8GXB - chains A and C of the 7 polymer chains in the assembly; structure by X-ray diffraction, 2.15 A resolution.

[Chain A]
Molecule: NAD+ II riboswitch
From: Streptococcus sp
Sequence (61 nucleotides; each row starts with the number of its first residue):
     1 XGAGCGUUAC GUCCGAAAGU CGCAUUGCAC UCCGCGACAC GGCUCUUUAA AAACAAAAGG
    61 A
Modified residues: GTP (guanosine-5'-triphosphate) at position 1
Bound ions: Mg2+ site 1 near GTP_1 (its only coordinating residue here); Mg2+ site 2: C10, G11; Mg2+ site 3: U12 (shared with 1 residue of chain B); Mg2+ site 4 near A17 (its only coordinating residue here); Mg2+ site 5: G42 (together with NAD); Mg2+ site 6 near A61 (its only coordinating residue here)
Small-molecule neighbours: NAD (nicotinamide-adenine-dinucleotide): A3, G4, C5, G6, U7, A16, C40, G41, G42, A53, C54, A55
From the paper describing this entry:
  - self-association interface (contacts with another copy of this molecule); pairs are residue here / residue on that copy: C10/G11
  - contacts within the chain: G6/C40, U7/A55, A9/G60, U12/A61, C13/G60, C14/G59, U8/G15 (hydrogen bond), G15/A39 (hydrogen bond), A3/A49 (hydrogen bond), G4/A50 (hydrogen bond), U44/A50 (hydrogen bond), G4/A51 (hydrogen bond), G4/A52 (hydrogen bond), C43/A52 (hydrogen bond), G42/A53 (hydrogen bond), A56/G59 (hydrogen bond), U8/A58, A39/A58 (hydrogen bond)
  - binding site for NAD: A3, C5, G6, A16, A17, A39, C40, G41, G42, C54
  - Mg2+ coordination: G42
  - Mg2+ coordination through a water molecule: G4, G6, A16
  - conformationally variable residues: A18
  - mutagenesis - G41C, C54U: abolished binding to NMN

[Chain C]
Molecule: U1 small nuclear ribonucleoprotein A
From: Homo sapiens
Reference sequence: P09012 (SNRPA_HUMAN); residues 1-97 here correspond to UniProt positions 2-98 (UniProt number = residue number + 1)
Amino-acid sequence (97 residues; row label = number of the first residue in the row):
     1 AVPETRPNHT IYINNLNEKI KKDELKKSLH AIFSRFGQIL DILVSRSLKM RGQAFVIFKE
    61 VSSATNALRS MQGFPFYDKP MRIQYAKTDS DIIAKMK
Unresolved in the structure: 97
Sequence notes: engineered mutation His-30 (Tyr31 in P09012), Arg-35 (Gln36 in P09012)
Curated features (UniProtKB/Swiss-Prot):
  - modified residue: Ala-1 (N-acetylalanine), Lys-59 (N6-acetyllysine)

[How chain A and chain C interact]
Contacting residue pairs (41; chain A residue first):
  G19(A) / Lys-21(C)  phosphate contact
  U20(A) / Lys-21(C)  salt bridge to the phosphate
  A24(A) / Leu-48(C)  base contact
  A24(A) / Arg-51(C)  hydrogen bond to the base
  U25(A) / Glu-18(C)  hydrogen bond to the base
  U25(A) / Arg-51(C)  base contact
  U26(A) / Asn-14(C)  base contact
  U26(A) / Asn-15(C)  hydrogen bond to the base
  U26(A) / Lys-79(C)  hydrogen bond to the base
  U26(A) / Arg-82(C)  hydrogen bond to the base
  G27(A) / Tyr-12(C)  base contact
  G27(A) / Asn-14(C)  hydrogen bond to the base
  G27(A) / Asn-15(C)  hydrogen bond to the base
  G27(A) / Glu-18(C)  hydrogen bond to the base
  G27(A) / Lys-49(C)  hydrogen bond to the sugar
  G27(A) / Arg-51(C)  base contact
  G27(A) / Gly-52(C)  base contact
  G27(A) / Gln-53(C)  base contact
  C28(A) / Glu-4(C)  base contact
  C28(A) / Tyr-12(C)  stacking on the base
  C28(A) / Gln-53(C)  sugar contact
  C28(A) / Phe-55(C)  base contact
  C28(A) / Gln-84(C)  hydrogen bond to the base
  C28(A) / Tyr-85(C)  hydrogen bond to the base
  C28(A) / Ala-86(C)  base contact
  C28(A) / Lys-87(C)  hydrogen bond to the base
  A29(A) / Leu-43(C)  base contact
  A29(A) / Met-50(C)  sugar contact
  A29(A) / Phe-55(C)  stacking on the base
  A29(A) / Thr-88(C)  hydrogen bond to the base
  A29(A) / Asp-89(C)  hydrogen bond to the base
  A29(A) / Ser-90(C)  hydrogen bond to the base
  C30(A) / Thr-88(C)  base contact
  C30(A) / Asp-89(C)  hydrogen bond to the base
  C30(A) / Ser-90(C)  base contact
  C30(A) / Asp-91(C)  hydrogen bond to the base
  C33(A) / Ser-45(C)  hydrogen bond to the phosphate
  C33(A) / Ser-47(C)  phosphate contact
  G34(A) / Ser-47(C)  phosphate contact
  G34(A) / Leu-48(C)  hydrogen bond to the phosphate
  G34(A) / Arg-51(C)  hydrogen bond to the base
Also at the interface, not in a pair above, chain C (28 interface residues in all): Leu-16, Arg-46

[Summary]
11 residues of chain A and 28 residues of chain C are in contact; the contacts include 20 hydrogen bonds, 1
salt bridge and 2 aromatic stacking contacts. Polar contacts include A24(A)/Arg-51(C), U25(A)/Glu-18(C) and
U26(A)/Asn-15(C). From the paper: a binding site for NAD at A3(A), C5(A) and G6(A) among others; G41C and C54U
of chain A abolish binding to NMN.
Here chain A is NAD+ II riboswitch (Streptococcus sp) and chain C is U1 small nuclear ribonucleoprotein A
(Homo sapiens). Entry 8GXB (Crystal structure of NAD+ -II riboswitch in complex with NAD+) was determined by
X-ray diffraction, deposited together with 8GXC.
